Entry 4R4S (X-ray diffraction, 1.10 A resolution); this record covers chain A.

[Chain A]
Molecule: Beta-lactamase TEM, Beta-lactamase PSE-4
Organism: Escherichia coli
Notes: EC 3.5.2.6
Reference sequence: chimeric construct of P62593, P16897: residues 26-67 from P62593 (BLAT_ECOLX) positions 24-65 (UniProt number = residue number - 2); residues 68-69 from P16897 positions 63-64 (UniProt number = residue number - 5); residues 70-149 from P62593 (BLAT_ECOLX) positions 68-147 (UniProt number = residue number - 2); residues 150-190 from P16897 positions 145-185 (UniProt number = residue number - 5); residues 191-290 from P62593 (BLAT_ECOLX) positions 189-286 (offset varies)
Chain sequence (263 residues; each row starts with the number of its first residue; note: 2 numbers in that range are skipped by the numbering (no residue carries them; nothing is unmodelled there)):
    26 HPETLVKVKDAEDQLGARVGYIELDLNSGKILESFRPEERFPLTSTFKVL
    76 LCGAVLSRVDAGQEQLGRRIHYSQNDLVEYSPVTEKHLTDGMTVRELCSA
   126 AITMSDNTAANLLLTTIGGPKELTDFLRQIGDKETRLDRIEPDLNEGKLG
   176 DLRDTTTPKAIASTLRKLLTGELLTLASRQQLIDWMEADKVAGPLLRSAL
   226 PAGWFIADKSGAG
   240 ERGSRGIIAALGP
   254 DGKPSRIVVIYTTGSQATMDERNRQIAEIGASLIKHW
Cystine bridges: Cys77-Cys123
Ion coordination: Mg2+ near Asp214 (its only coordinating residue here)
From the paper describing this entry:
  - conformationally variable residues (loop rearrangement, side-chain flip): Tyr105, Asp214 to Arg244
  - catalytic residues: Ser70, Glu166 (citing earlier work)

[Summary]
From the paper: catalytic residues Ser70 and Glu166; conformational variability at Tyr105 and Asp214.
Chain A is Beta-lactamase TEM, Beta-lactamase PSE-4 (Escherichia coli); the structure, Crystal structure of
chimeric beta-lactamase cTEM-19m at 1.1 angstrom resolution, was determined by X-ray diffraction (same
publication as 4R4R and 4MEZ).
